4HAV - chains A and C of the 3 polymer chains in the assembly; structure by X-ray diffraction, 2.00 A resolution.

[Chain A]
Molecule: GTP-binding nuclear protein Ran
From: Homo sapiens
UniProt: P62826 (RAN_HUMAN); residue numbers follow UniProt; this construct covers 1-216
Sequence (216 residues; row label = number of the first residue in the row):
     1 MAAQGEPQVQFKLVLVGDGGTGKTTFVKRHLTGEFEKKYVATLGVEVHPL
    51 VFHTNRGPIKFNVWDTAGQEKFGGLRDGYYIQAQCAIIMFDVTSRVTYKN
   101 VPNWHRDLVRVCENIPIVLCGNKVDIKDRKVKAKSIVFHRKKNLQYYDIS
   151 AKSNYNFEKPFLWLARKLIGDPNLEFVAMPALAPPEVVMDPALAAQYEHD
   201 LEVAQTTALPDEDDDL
Unresolved in the structure: 1-8, 186-197
Bound ions: Mg2+: Thr24, Thr42 (together with GMP-PNP)
Small-molecule neighbours: GMP-PNP (GNP; phosphoaminophosphonic acid-guanylate ester): Gly17, Asp18, Gly19, Gly20, Thr21, Gly22, Lys23, Thr24, Thr25, Phe35, Glu36, Lys37, Lys38, Tyr39, Val40, Ala41, Thr42, Thr66, Ala67, Gly68, Gln69, Asn122, Lys123, Asp125, Ile126, Ser150, Ala151, Lys152
Curated features (UniProtKB/Swiss-Prot):
  - region: Lys37 to Val45 (Switch-I), Gly68 to Gln84 (Switch-II), Asp211 to Leu216 (Interaction with RANBP1)
  - binding site (GTP): Asp18 to Thr25, Glu36 to Thr42, Gly68, Asn122 to Asp125, Ser150 to Lys152
  - site: Gln69 (Essential for GTP hydrolysis)
  - modified residue: Ala2 (N-acetylalanine), Thr24 (Phosphothreonine), Lys37 (N6-acetyllysine), Lys60 (N6-acetyllysine), Lys71 (N6-acetyllysine), Lys99 (N6-acetyllysine), Lys134 (N6-acetyllysine), Lys159 (N6-acetyllysine)
  - cross-link (Glycyl lysine isopeptide (Lys-Gly)): Lys71 (interchain with G-Cter in SUMO2), Lys152 (interchain with G-Cter in SUMO2)
  - mutagenesis: Gly19 (G19V: Blocks DNA replication; when associated with L-69), Thr24 (T24L: Has low binding affinity for GTP and GDP. Almost completely abolishes interaction with BIRC5; T24N: Has low binding affinity for GTP and GDP. Decreases nuclear import of proteins and RNA ...), Thr25 (T25A: Minor effect on the interaction with the alpha phosphate group of bound GTP), Lys37 (K37Q: Mimics acetylation; enhances the nuclear export of RELA/p65; K37R: Decreased acetylation), Tyr39 (Y39A: Abolishes steric hindrance that traps the essential Q-69 in an unreactive position, and causes slow GTP hydrolysis in wild-type ...), Gln69 (Q69L: Strongly decreased GTPase activity. Probably locked in the GTP-bound form. Loss of interaction with NUTF2. Decreases nuclear location and leads to cytoplasmic location during interphase ...), Glu70 (E70A: Strongly decreases the relase of bound GDP), Arg76 (R76E: Probable loss of interaction with NUTF2. Loss of transport to the nucleus), Lys134 (K134Q: Loss of normal mitotic chromosome segregation and defective mitotic spindle orientation; K134R: Loss of normal mitotic chromosome segregation and formation of sister chromatid bridges), Asp211 to Leu216 (No effect on GTPase activity. Abolishes interaction with RANBP1)

[Chain C]
Molecule: Exportin-1
From: Saccharomyces cerevisiae
UniProt: P30822 (XPO1_YEAST); residue numbers follow UniProt; this construct covers 1-376, 414-1058
Sequence (1023 residues; numbered -1 to 1058; 37 numbers in that range are skipped by the numbering (no residue carries them; nothing is unmodelled there); the number before each row is that of its first residue; numbers below 1 keep their minus sign (Gly-1 is residue -1)):
    -1 GAMEGILDFSNDLDIALLDQVVSTFYQGSGVQQKQAQEILTKFQDNPDAW
    49 QKADQILQFSTNPQSKFIALSILDKLITRKWKLLPNDHRIGIRNFVVGMI
    99 ISMCQDDEVFKTQKNLINKSDLTLVQILKQEWPQNWPEFIPELIGSSSSS
   149 VNVCENNMIVLKLLSEEVFDFSAEQMTQAKALHLKNSMSKEFEQIFKLCF
   199 QVLEQGASSSLIVATLESLLRYLHWIPYRYIYETNILELLSTKFMTSPDT
   249 RAITLKCLTEVSNLKIPQDNDLIKRQTVLFFQNTLQQIATSVMPVTADLK
   299 ATYANANGNDQSFLQDLAMFLTTYLARNRALLESDESLRELLLNAHQYLI
   349 QLSKIEERELFKTTLDYWHNLVADLFYE
   414 PLKKHIYEEICSQLRLVIIENMVRPEEVLVVENDEGEIVREFVKESDTIQ
   464 LYKSEREVLVYLTHLNVIDTEEIMISKLARQIDGSEWSWHNINTLSWAIG
   514 SISGTMSEDTEKRFVVTVIKDLLDLCVKKRGKDNKAVVASDIMYVVGQYP
   564 RFLKAHWNFLRTVILKLFEFMHETHEGVQDMACDTFIKIVQKCKYHFVIQ
   614 QPRESEPFIQTIIRDIQKTTADLQPQQVHTFYKACGIIISEERSVAERNR
   664 LLSDLMQLPNMAWDTIVEQSTANPTLLLDSETVKIIANIIKTNVAVCTSM
   714 GADFYPQLGHIYYNMLQLYRAVSSMISAQVAAEGLIATKTPKVRGLRTIK
   764 KEILKLVETYISKARNLDDVVKVLVEPLLNAVLEDYMNNVPDARDAEVLN
   814 CMTTVVEKVGHMIPQGVILILQSVFECTLDMINKDFTEYPEHRVEFYKLL
   864 KVINEKSFAAFLELPPAAFKLFVDAICWAFKHNNRDVEVNGLQIALDLVK
   914 NIERMGNVPFANEFHKNYFFIFVSETFFVLTDSDHKSGFSKQALLLMKLI
   964 SLVYDNKISVPLYQEAEVPQGTSNQVYLSQYLANMLSNAFPHLTSEQIAS
  1014 FLSALTKQCKDLVVFKGTLRDFLVQIKEVGGDPTDYLFAEDKENA
Unresolved in the structure: 205, 1053-1058
Construct notes: expression tag (-1 to 0); conflict Ala205 (Ser in P30822); engineered mutation Cys539 (Thr in P30822), Cys1022 (Tyr in P30822)
Covalently attached groups: Anguinomycin A, bound form (AA8) linked to Cys539
Small-molecule neighbours: Anguinomycin A, bound form (AA8): Lys525, Val529, Ile532, Lys533, Leu536, Val540, Lys548, Ile555, Met556, Phe565, His569, Asn571, Phe572, Thr575, Val576, Lys579, Phe583
From the paper describing this entry:
  - binding site for Anguinomycin A, bound form: Lys525, Cys539, Val540, Lys548, His569, Lys579
  - catalytic residues: Arg543, Lys548, Lys579 (proposed by the authors, not directly observed)

[How chain A and chain C interact]
Contacting residue pairs (60; chain A residue first):
  Val45(A) with Gln35(C)
  Val47(A) with Gln31(C)
  Trp64(A) with Phe23(C), hydrophobic; Gln31(C)
  Gly74(A) with Gln42(C), hydrogen bond (backbone-side chain)
  Leu75(A) with Phe23(C), hydrophobic; Gln42(C)
  Arg76(A) with Ser69(C); Asp72(C), salt bridge
  Asp77(A) with Phe65(C); Ser69(C); Lys117(C), salt bridge
  Gly78(A) with Tyr24(C), hydrogen bond (backbone-side chain); Phe65(C)
  Tyr79(A) with Phe23(C), hydrophobic; Gln35(C), hydrogen bond; Thr39(C)
  Ile81(A) with Tyr24(C); Gln62(C); Phe65(C), hydrophobic; Asn113(C)
  Gln82(A) with Gln25(C)
  Lys99(A) with Glu172(C), salt bridge
  Asn103(A) with Phe169(C); Glu172(C), hydrogen bond
  Arg106(A) with Phe169(C); Gln173(C)
  Arg110(A) with Leu120(C); Leu161(C); Glu164(C), salt bridge; Glu165(C), salt bridge
  Val111(A) with Asn113(C)
  Glu113(A) with Asn116(C), hydrogen bond
  Ala133(A) with Gln463(C)
  Lys134(A) with Gln463(C)
  His139(A) with Glu357(C), salt bridge
  Arg140(A) with Met317(C); Lys360(C); Thr361(C), hydrogen bond; Asp364(C), salt bridge
  Lys141(A) with Lys254(C); Glu258(C), salt bridge; Met317(C)
  Asn143(A) with Lys254(C), hydrogen bond; Ser310(C); Gln313(C), hydrogen bond; Asp314(C), hydrogen bond
  Gln145(A) with Glu355(C), hydrogen bond; Glu357(C)
  Tyr146(A) with Glu357(C)
  Asp148(A) with Asp460(C)
  Tyr155(A) with Lys457(C); Glu458(C), hydrogen bond; Ser459(C), hydrogen bond (side chain-backbone); Asp460(C), hydrogen bond
  Asn156(A) with Asp460(C), hydrogen bond
  Pro172(A) with Ala302(C)
  Thr206(A) with Ile749(C)
  Ala208(A) with Lys752(C)
  Glu212(A) with Arg757(C)
Interface residues without a listed pair, chain A (42 interface residues in all): Lys12, Leu43, Gly44, Lys71, Val96, Asn100, Pro102, Val124, Lys130, Lys167
Interface residues without a listed pair, chain C (52 interface residues in all): Leu38, Ile66, Lys73, Thr257, Asn261, Asn303, Gln309, Val456, Arg898, Asp947, Lys949

[In short]
Chain A and chain C form an interface of 42 and 52 residues respectively, with 14 hydrogen bonds and 8 salt
bridges. Among the polar pairs are Arg76(A)-Asp72(C), Asp77(A)-Lys117(C) and Lys99(A)-Glu172(C). The paper
reports catalytic residues Arg543(C), Lys548(C) and Lys579(C); a binding site for Anguinomycin A, bound form
at Lys525(C), Cys539(C) and Val540(C) among others.
Chain A is GTP-binding nuclear protein Ran (Homo sapiens) and chain C is Exportin-1 (Saccharomyces
cerevisiae); the structure, Crystal structure of CRM1 inhibitor Anguinomycin A in complex with
CRM1-Ran-RanBP1, was determined by X-ray diffraction together with 4HAU, 4HAW, 4HAX, 4HAY, 4HAZ, 4HB2, 4HB3
and 4HB4 from the same study.
